Entry 8SUB (electron microscopy, 2.89 A resolution); this record covers chains H and J of the 17 polymer chains in the assembly.

[Chain H (and J)]
Name: SIR2-like domain-containing protein
Source organism: Escherichia coli
Notes: chain J of this document is another copy of the same molecule, construct and numbering; everything in this record applies to it too
UniProtKB: A0A7B5N0T7 (A0A7B5N0T7_ECOLX); residues 1-415 here = UniProt positions 1-415
Chain sequence (415 residues; each row starts with the number of its first residue):
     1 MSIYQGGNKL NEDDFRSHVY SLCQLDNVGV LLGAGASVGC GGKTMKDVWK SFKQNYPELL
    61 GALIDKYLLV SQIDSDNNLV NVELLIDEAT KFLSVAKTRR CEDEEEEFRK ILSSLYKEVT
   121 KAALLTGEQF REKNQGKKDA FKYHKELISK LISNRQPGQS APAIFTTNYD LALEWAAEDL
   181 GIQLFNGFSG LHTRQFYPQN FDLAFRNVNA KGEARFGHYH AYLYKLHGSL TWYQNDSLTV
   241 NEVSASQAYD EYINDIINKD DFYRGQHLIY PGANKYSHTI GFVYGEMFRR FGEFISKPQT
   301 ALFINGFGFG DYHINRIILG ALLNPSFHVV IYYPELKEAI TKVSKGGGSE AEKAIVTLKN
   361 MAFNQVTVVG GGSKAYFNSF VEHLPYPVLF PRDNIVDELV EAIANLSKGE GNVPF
Not modelled in the structure: 1, 211-216, 409-415 (chain J: 1, 211-217, 409-415)
Residues lining bound ligands: Adenosine-5-Diphosphoribose (AR6; [(2R,3S,4R,5R)-5-(6-aminopurin-9-yl)-3,4-dihydroxy-oxolan-2-yl]methyl [hydroxy-[[(2R,3S,4R,5S)-3,4,5-trihydroxyoxolan-2-yl]methoxy]phosphoryl] hydrogen phosphate): A34, G35, V38, T44, M45, E83, T167, H227, N305, G306, F307, G308, D311, Y333, P334, E335, A375, Y376, F377
Reported in the primary citation:
  - catalytic residues: H227, D311, H313
  - mutagenesis - H227A, D311A, H313A: abolished catalytic activity on NAD+
  - mutagenesis - H227A, D311A, H313A: decreased catalytic activity on single-stranded DNA
  - mutagenesis - H227A: decreased growth

[Interface between chain H and chain J]
Residue-residue contacts - 24 pairs, chain H then chain J:
  S153(H) - F363(J)
  I182(H) - L323(J)  hydrophobic
  H218(H) - L323(J)
  H218(H) - P325(J)
  Y219(H) - L323(J)
  Y219(H) - P325(J)
  P387(H) - N364(J)  hydrogen bond (backbone-side chain)
  L389(H) - H328(J)
  L389(H) - Q365(J)
  F390(H) - H18(J)
  F390(H) - S21(J)
  F390(H) - L22(J)  hydrophobic
  F390(H) - H328(J)
  R392(H) - S17(J)  hydrogen bond
  D393(H) - S21(J)
  V396(H) - E398(J)
  L399(H) - E398(J)
  L399(H) - E401(J)
  L399(H) - A402(J)
  L399(H) - N405(J)
  A402(H) - N405(J)
  I403(H) - N405(J)
  L406(H) - N405(J)
  L406(H) - L406(J)  hydrophobic
Other interface residues (no listed pair), chain H (19 interface residues in all): S149, G181, G217, Y386, I395
Other interface residues (no listed pair), chain J (19 interface residues in all): N8, L25, L322, A362

[In short]
Chain H and chain J each contribute 19 residues to their interface, with 2 hydrogen bonds. Among the polar
pairs are P387(H)-N364(J) and R392(H)-S17(J). Bound to chain H: Adenosine-5-Diphosphoribose. The paper reports
catalytic residues H227(H), D311(H) and H313(H); H227A, D311A and H313A of chain H abolish catalytic activity
on NAD+.
Both chains are SIR2-like domain-containing protein (Escherichia coli). Entry 8SUB (E. coli SIR2-HerA complex
(dodecamer SIR2 pentamer HerA)) was determined by electron microscopy, deposited together with 8SU9, 8SUW,
8SXX, 8UAE and 8UAF.
